Entry 6IP1 (electron microscopy, 3.90 A resolution); this record covers chains A and E of the 8 polymer chains in the assembly.

== Chain A ==
Protein: Vesicle-associated membrane protein 2
From: Rattus norvegicus
UniProt: P63045 (VAMP2_RAT); numbering as in UniProt (aligned over 1-94)
Sequence (97 residues; each row starts with the number of its first residue; numbers below 1 keep their minus sign (Gly-2 is residue -2)):
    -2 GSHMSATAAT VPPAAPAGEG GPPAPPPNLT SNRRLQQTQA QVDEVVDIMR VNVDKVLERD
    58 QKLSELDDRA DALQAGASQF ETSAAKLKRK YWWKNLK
Disordered / not traced: -2 to 26, 90-94
Differences from the reference sequence: expression tag (-2 to 0)
Curated features (UniProtKB/Swiss-Prot):
  - region: Asn92 to Lys94 (Required for interaction with SEPT8)
  - site ((Microbial infection) Cleavage): Gln58, Lys59, Lys59, Leu60, Arg66, Ala67, Gln76, Phe77, Ala81, Ala82
  - modified residue: Ser2 (N-acetylserine)

== Chain E ==
Protein: Alpha-soluble NSF attachment protein
From: Bos taurus
UniProt: A5D7S0 (A5D7S0_BOVIN); residue numbers follow UniProt; this construct covers 1-295
Sequence (309 residues; row label = number of the first residue in the row; numbers below 1 keep their minus sign (Gly-13 is residue -13)):
   -13 GSMRGSHHHH HHGSMDNSGK EAEAMALLAE AERKVKNSQS FFSGLFGGSS KIEEACEIYA
    47 RAANMFKMAK NWSAAGSAFC QAAQLHLQLQ SKHDAATCFV DAGNAFKKAD PQEAINCLMR
   107 AIEIYTDMGR FTIAAKHHIS IAEIYETELV DIEKAIAHYE QSADYYKGEE SNSSANKCLL
   167 KVAGYAAQLE QYQKAIDIYE QVGTNAMDSP LLKYSAKDYF FKAALCHFCI DMLNAKLAVQ
   227 KYEELFPAFS DSRECKLMKK LLEAHEEQNV DSYTEAVKEY DSISRLDQWL TTMLLRIKKT
   287 IQGDEEDLR
Disordered / not traced: -13 to 3
Differences from the reference sequence: expression tag (-13 to 0)
Reported in the primary citation:
  - mutagenesis - R116A, L197A: decreased catalytic activity on SNARE complex disassembly

== Chain A / chain E interface ==
Pairs across the interface - 8 pairs, chain A then chain E:
  Ser61(A) - Lys122(E)  hydrogen bond (backbone-side chain)
  Asp65(A) - Ile119(E)
  Asp65(A) - Lys122(E)
  Asp68(A) - Arg116(E)  salt bridge
  Asp68(A) - Ile119(E)
  Ala69(A) - His79(E)
  Ala72(A) - His79(E)
  Ala72(A) - Arg116(E)
Interface features reported in the paper:
  - pairs named by the authors: Asp68(A)-Arg116(E)

== In short ==
The interface between chain A and chain E involves 5 residues on one side and 4 on the other; the contacts
include 1 hydrogen bond and 1 salt bridge. Polar pairs include Asp68(A)-Arg116(E) and Ser61(A)-Lys122(E). The
paper describes a contact between Asp68(A) and Arg116(E). The paper reports that R116A and L197A of chain E
reduce catalytic activity on SNARE complex disassembly.
Chain A is Vesicle-associated membrane protein 2 (Rattus norvegicus) and chain E is Alpha-soluble NSF
attachment protein (Bos taurus); the structure, alpha-SNAP-SNARE subcomplex in the whole 20S complex, was
determined by electron microscopy, deposited together with 6IP2.
